Entry 8HK2 (electron microscopy, 2.90 A resolution); this record covers chains C and H of the 6 polymer chains in the assembly.

== Chain C ==
Molecule: Guanine nucleotide-binding protein G(I)/G(S)/G(T) subunit beta-1
From: Rattus norvegicus
Reference sequence: P54311 (GBB1_RAT); numbering as in UniProt (aligned over 2-340)
Chain sequence (345 residues; row label = number of the first residue in the row; numbers below 1 keep their minus sign (Met-4 is residue -4)):
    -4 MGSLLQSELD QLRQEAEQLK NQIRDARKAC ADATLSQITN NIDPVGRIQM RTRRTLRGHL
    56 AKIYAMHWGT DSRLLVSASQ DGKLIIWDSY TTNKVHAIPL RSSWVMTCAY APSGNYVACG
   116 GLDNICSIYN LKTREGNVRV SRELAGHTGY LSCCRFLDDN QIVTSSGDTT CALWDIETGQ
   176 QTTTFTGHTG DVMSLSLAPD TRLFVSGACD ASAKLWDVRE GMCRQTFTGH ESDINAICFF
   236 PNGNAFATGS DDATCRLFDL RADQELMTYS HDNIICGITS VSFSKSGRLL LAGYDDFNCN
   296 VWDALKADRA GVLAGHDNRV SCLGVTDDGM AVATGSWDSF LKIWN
Unresolved in the structure: -4 to 1
Disulfides: Cys121-Cys149
Sequence notes: expression tag (-4 to 1)
Swiss-Prot annotation at these positions:
  - modified residue: Ser2 (N-acetylserine), His266 (Phosphohistidine)

== Chain H ==
Molecule: scFV16
From: Rattus norvegicus
Notes: antibody fragment or engineered binder
Chain sequence (247 residues; each row starts with the number of its first residue; note: 13 numbers in that range are skipped by the numbering (no residue carries them; nothing is unmodelled there); a row labelled like 121A-121N holds insertion residues (121A, then the next letters in order)):
     2 VQLVESGGGL VQPGGSRKLS CSASGFAFSS FGMHWVRQAP EKGLEWVAYI SSGSGTIYYA
    62 DTVKGRFTIS RDDPKNTLFL QMTSLRSEDT AMYYCVRSIY YYGSSPFDFW GQGTTLTVSA
121A-121N GGGGSGGGGSGGGG
   135 SADIVMTQAT SSVPVTPGES VSISCRSSKS LLHSNGNTYL YWFLQRPGQS PQLLIYRMSN
   195 LASGVPDRFS GSGSGTAFTL TISRLEAEDV GVYYCMQHLE YPLTFGAGTK LEL
Unresolved in the structure: 121A-121N, 236

== Chain C / chain H interface ==
Contacting residue pairs (13; chain C residue first):
  Asp66(C) - Tyr103(H)
  Arg68(C) - Tyr103(H)
  Leu69(C) - Tyr103(H)  hydrophobic
  Val90(C) - Tyr102(H)  hydrophobic
  His91(C) - Tyr102(H)
  Arg129(C) - Val2(H)
  Arg129(C) - Arg98(H)
  Arg129(C) - Phe110(H)
  Glu130(C) - Gly26(H)
  Glu130(C) - Phe27(H)
  Glu130(C) - Ala28(H)  hydrogen bond (backbone-backbone)
  Glu130(C) - Phe32(H)
  Gly131(C) - Phe32(H)
Also at the interface, not in a pair above, chain C (11 interface residues in all): Asp83, Leu126, Asn132
Also at the interface, not in a pair above, chain H (10 interface residues in all): Ile100

== In short ==
11 residues of chain C face 10 of chain H across their interface; the contacts include 1 hydrogen bond. Its
one hydrogen bond, Glu130(C)-Ala28(H), is backbone to backbone.
Chain C is Guanine nucleotide-binding protein G(I)/G(S)/G(T) subunit beta-1 and chain H is scFV16, both from
Rattus norvegicus; the structure, C3aR-Gi-C3a protein complex, was determined by electron microscopy,
deposited together with 8HK3 and 8HK5.
